PDB entry 5ZM3 | X-ray diffraction, 2.25 A resolution | chain A

# Chain A
Protein: Dioxygenase andA
Organism: Emericella variicolor
Notes: EC 1.14.11.-
UniProtKB: A0A097ZPD5 (ANDA_EMEVA); residue numbers follow UniProt; this construct covers 9-293
Amino-acid sequence (306 residues; each row starts with the number of its first residue; numbers below 1 keep their minus sign (Met-12 is residue -12)):
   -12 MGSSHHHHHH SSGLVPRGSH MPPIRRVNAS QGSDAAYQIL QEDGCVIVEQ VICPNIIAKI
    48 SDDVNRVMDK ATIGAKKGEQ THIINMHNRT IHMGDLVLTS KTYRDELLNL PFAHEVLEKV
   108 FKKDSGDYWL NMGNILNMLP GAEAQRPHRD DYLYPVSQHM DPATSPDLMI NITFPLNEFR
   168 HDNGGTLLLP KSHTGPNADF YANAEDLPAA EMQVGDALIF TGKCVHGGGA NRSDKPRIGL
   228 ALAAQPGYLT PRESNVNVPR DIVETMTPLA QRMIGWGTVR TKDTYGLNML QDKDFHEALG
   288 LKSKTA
Unresolved in the structure: -12 to 6, 292-293
Construct notes: expression tag (-12 to 8)
Bound ions: Fe ion: His135, Asp137, His213 (together with 2-oxoglutaric acid)
Small-molecule neighbours:
  - Preandiloid B (9FR; (6aS,8aR,12aS,12bR,13aR)-5,6a,9,9,12a,13a-hexamethyl-7,8,8a,9,11,12,12a,12b,13,13a-decahydro-3H-benzo[a]furo[3,4-j]xanthene-3,4,10(1H,6aH)-trione): Glu66, Gln67, Thr68, Ile70, Ile71, Met73, His79, Asn118, Met119, Asn121, Leu123, His135, Asp137, Tyr139, Leu140, Met156, Asn158, Ala228, Ala230, Arg239
  - 2-oxoglutaric acid (AKG): Ile71, His79, Leu123, Gln132, His135, Asp137, Gly171, Thr173, His213, Gly214, Gly215, Arg224

# Overview
Bound to chain A: 2-oxoglutaric acid and Preandiloid B. The Fe ion site is built by His135, Asp137 and His213.
Chain A is Dioxygenase andA (Emericella variicolor); the structure, Fe(II)/(alpha)ketoglutarate-dependent
dioxygenase AndA with preandiloid B, was determined by X-ray diffraction, deposited together with 5ZM2 and
5ZM4.
